Entry 6GAN (X-ray diffraction, 1.60 A resolution); this record covers chains S and L of the 4 polymer chains in the assembly.

[Chain S]
Protein: Hydrogenase-2 small chain
Organism: Escherichia coli (strain K12)
Notes: EC 1.12.99.6
Reference sequence: P69741 (MBHT_ECOLI); residues 1-293 here correspond to UniProt positions 38-330 (UniProt number = residue number + 37)
Sequence (301 residues; row label = number of the first residue in the row):
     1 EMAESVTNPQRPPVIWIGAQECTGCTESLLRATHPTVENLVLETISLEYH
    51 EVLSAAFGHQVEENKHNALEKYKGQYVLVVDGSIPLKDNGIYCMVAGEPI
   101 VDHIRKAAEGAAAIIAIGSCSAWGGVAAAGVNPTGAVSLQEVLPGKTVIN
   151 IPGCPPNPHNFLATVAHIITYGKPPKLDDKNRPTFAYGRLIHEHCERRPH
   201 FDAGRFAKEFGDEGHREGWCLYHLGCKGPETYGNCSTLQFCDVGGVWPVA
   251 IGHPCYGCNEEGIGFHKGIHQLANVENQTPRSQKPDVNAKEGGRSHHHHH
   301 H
Not modelled in the structure: 1-9, 277-301
Sequence notes: expression tag (294-301)
Metal / ion sites: 4Fe-4S cluster Fe site 1: Cys22, Cys25, Cys120, Cys154; 4Fe-4S cluster Fe site 2: His192, Cys195, Cys220, Cys226; 3Fe-4S cluster Fe: Cys235, Cys255, Cys258
Small-molecule neighbours:
  - 3Fe-4S cluster (F3S): Ile191, Thr231, Cys235, Phe240, Trp247, Pro248, Cys255, Tyr256, Gly257, Cys258, Asn259
  - 4Fe-4S cluster (SF4), molecule 1: Glu21, Cys22, Gly24, Cys25, Gly82, Gly118, Ser119, Cys120, Val126, Gly153, Cys154, Pro155
  - 4Fe-4S cluster (SF4), molecule 2: Ile191, His192, Cys195, Arg197, Arg198, Phe201, Cys220, Leu221, Tyr222, Cys226, Gly228, Pro229, Val249
Curated features (UniProtKB/Swiss-Prot):
  - binding site ([4Fe-4S] cluster): Cys22, Cys25, Cys120, Cys154, His192, Cys195, Cys220, Cys226
  - binding site ([3Fe-4S] cluster): Cys235, Cys255, Cys258

[Chain L]
Protein: Hydrogenase-2 large chain
Organism: Escherichia coli (strain K12)
Notes: EC 1.12.99.6
Reference sequence: P0ACE0 (MBHM_ECOLI); residues 1-567 here = UniProt positions 1-567
Sequence (567 residues; numbered 1 to 567; the number before each row is that of its first residue):
     1 MSQRITIDPVTRIQGHLRIDCEIENGVVSKAWASGTMWRGMEEIVKNRDP
    51 RDAWMIVQRICGVCTTTHALSSVRAAESALNIDVPVNAQYIRNIILAAHT
   101 THDHIVHFYQLSALDWVDITSALQADPTKASEMLKGVSTWHLNSPEEFTK
   151 VQNKIKDLVASGQLGIFANGYWGHPAMKLPPEVNLIAVAHYLQALECQRD
   201 ANRVVALLGGKTPHIQNLAVGGVANPINLDGLGVLNLERLMYIKSFIDKL
   251 SDFVEQVYKVDTAVIAAFYPEWLTRGKGAVNYLSVPEFPTDSKNGSFLFP
   301 GGYIENADLSSYRPITSHSDEYLIKGIQESAKHSWYKDEAPQAPWEGTTI
   351 PAYDGWSDDGKYSWVKSPTFYGKTVEVGPLANMLVKLAAGRESTQNKLNE
   401 IVAIYQKLTGNTLEVAQLHSTLGRIIGRTVHCCELQDILQNQYSALITNI
   451 GKGDHTTFVKPNIPATGEFKGVGFLEAPRGMLSHWMVIKDGIISNYQAVV
   501 PSTWNSGPRNFNDDVGPYEQSLVGTPVADPNKPLEVVRTIHSFDPCMACA
   551 VHVVDADGNEVVSVKVL
Not modelled in the structure: 1, 553-567
Sequence notes: variant Gln14 (Glu in P0ACE0)
Metal / ion sites: Mg2+: Glu42, Ala498; Ni2+: Cys61, Cys64, Cys546, Cys549; carbonmonoxide-(dicyano) iron Fe: Cys64, Cys549
Small-molecule neighbours: carbonmonoxide-(dicyano) iron (FCO): Cys64, Thr67, His68, Ala477, Pro478, Arg479, Leu482, Val500, Pro501, Ser502, Cys546, Cys549
Curated features (UniProtKB/Swiss-Prot):
  - binding site (Ni(2+)): Cys61, Cys64, Cys546, Cys549
  - site: His552, Val553 (Cleavage)

[Chain S / chain L interface]
Residue-residue contacts (178):
  Gln10(S) with Ser161(L), hydrogen bond (side chain-backbone); Gln163(L)
  Arg11(S) with Leu158(L); Ser161(L), hydrogen bond; Gln163(L), hydrogen bond (backbone-side chain)
  Gly18(S) with His16(L), hydrogen bond (backbone-side chain)
  Ala19(S) with His16(L), hydrogen bond (backbone-side chain); Met37(L)
  Gln20(S) with Met37(L); Trp38(L), hydrogen bond (side chain-backbone); Arg39(L)
  Glu21(S) with Gln14(L); His16(L), salt bridge; Met37(L)
  Cys22(S) with Gln14(L); Arg39(L); Arg59(L); Ile60(L); Cys61(L); Gly62(L), hydrogen bond (backbone-backbone); Val63(L); His214(L), hydrogen bond
  Thr23(S) with Gln14(L), hydrogen bond; Val63(L)
  Gly24(S) with Gly62(L); Pro213(L)
  Glu27(S) with Gly62(L); Val63(L); His102(L), salt bridge; Pro213(L)
  Ser28(S) with Pro213(L)
  Leu30(S) with Val106(L), hydrophobic; Gln198(L), hydrogen bond (backbone-side chain); Arg199(L)
  Arg31(S) with His102(L); Asn202(L), hydrogen bond; Thr212(L), hydrogen bond; Pro213(L)
  Ala32(S) with Arg199(L)
  Thr33(S) with Arg203(L)
  Thr36(S) with Arg199(L)
  Val37(S) with Leu195(L), hydrophobic
  Glu38(S) with Leu195(L); Arg199(L), salt bridge
  Leu42(S) with Leu158(L), hydrophobic
  Ser46(S) with Gln163(L)
  Leu47(S) with Gly165(L); Ile166(L), hydrogen bond (backbone-backbone)
  Glu51(S) with Pro9(L); Thr11(L); Arg12(L), hydrogen bond (backbone-backbone)
  Val52(S) with Arg12(L); Leu111(L)
  Leu53(S) with Arg12(L)
  Ser54(S) with Thr11(L), hydrogen bond (backbone-side chain); Arg12(L), hydrogen bond (backbone-side chain); Ile166(L)
  Ala55(S) with Arg12(L), hydrogen bond (backbone-side chain); Leu114(L), hydrophobic; Ile166(L), hydrogen bond (backbone-backbone); Tyr171(L); Trp172(L), hydrophobic
  Ala56(S) with Thr11(L), hydrogen bond (backbone-side chain); Ala168(L); Asn169(L); Tyr171(L), hydrophobic
  Phe57(S) with Ile7(L), hydrophobic; Pro9(L); Thr11(L); Tyr171(L), hydrogen bond (backbone-side chain); Pro533(L); Leu534(L); Val537(L), hydrophobic
  Gly58(S) with Asp8(L); Pro9(L), hydrogen bond (backbone-backbone)
  His59(S) with Thr6(L), hydrogen bond (side chain-backbone)
  Gln60(S) with Asn169(L), hydrogen bond (backbone-side chain); Tyr171(L), hydrogen bond; Asn531(L), hydrogen bond (side chain-backbone); Lys532(L)
  Val61(S) with Pro9(L), hydrophobic; Thr11(L)
  Glu62(S) with Pro9(L)
  Glu63(S) with Asn169(L), hydrogen bond
  Asn64(S) with Ala168(L), hydrogen bond (side chain-backbone); Asn169(L), hydrogen bond
  Tyr72(S) with Gln163(L), hydrogen bond
  Ile91(S) with Tyr353(L), hydrophobic
  Tyr92(S) with Thr36(L); Met37(L); Trp38(L), hydrogen bond (backbone-backbone); Trp364(L), hydrophobic
  Cys93(S) with His16(L); Thr36(L); Met37(L), hydrophobic
  Met94(S) with Thr36(L), hydrogen bond (backbone-side chain)
  Val95(S) with Asp8(L); His16(L)
  Ala96(S) with Asp8(L), hydrogen bond (backbone-side chain)
  Gly97(S) with Asp8(L)
  Val126(S) with Ile44(L); Ile56(L), hydrophobic; Arg59(L)
  Ala127(S) with Ile44(L)
  Ala129(S) with Ile44(L); Arg48(L)
  Gly130(S) with Arg48(L)
  Val131(S) with Glu43(L)
  Pro133(S) with Trp38(L), hydrophobic; Arg39(L); Gly40(L); Ile44(L)
  Thr134(S) with Trp38(L); Arg39(L)
  Cys154(S) with Arg59(L), hydrogen bond (backbone-side chain); Lys211(L); His214(L)
  Pro155(S) with Pro213(L); His214(L)
  Arg197(S) with Gly233(L), hydrogen bond (side chain-backbone)
  Glu209(S) with Lys460(L), salt bridge
  Phe210(S) with Ala219(L), hydrophobic; Val223(L); Ala224(L), hydrophobic; Phe458(L)
  Gly211(S) with Thr457(L)
  His215(S) with Ala224(L), hydrogen bond (side chain-backbone); Pro226(L); Val234(L)
  Arg216(S) with Pro226(L); Ile227(L), hydrogen bond (side chain-backbone); Asn228(L), hydrogen bond (backbone-side chain); Val234(L); His455(L)
  Glu217(S) with Asn228(L), hydrogen bond; Leu232(L)
  Gly218(S) with Val234(L)
  Phe240(S) with Lys211(L)
  Cys241(S) with Ala206(L), hydrophobic; Thr212(L)
  Val243(S) with Arg203(L); Tyr242(L), hydrogen bond (backbone-side chain)
  Gly244(S) with Arg239(L), hydrogen bond (backbone-side chain)
  Val246(S) with Ala206(L); Leu207(L), hydrophobic; Gly210(L); Lys211(L)
  Trp247(S) with Gly210(L), hydrogen bond (backbone-backbone)
  Pro248(S) with Gly210(L); Lys211(L); Gln216(L)
  Ala250(S) with Gly233(L)
  Ile251(S) with Leu207(L); Leu208(L); Gly210(L); Asn217(L); Ala224(L); Asn225(L); Pro226(L)
  Gly252(S) with Ala224(L)
  His253(S) with Trp54(L); Gln216(L); Leu218(L); Ala224(L)
  Pro254(S) with Gln216(L), hydrogen bond (backbone-side chain)
  Cys255(S) with Gln216(L)
  Tyr256(S) with Met55(L), hydrophobic; Ile56(L); Gln216(L)
  Phe265(S) with Arg48(L), hydrogen bond (backbone-side chain); Met55(L); Arg59(L)
  Gly268(S) with Asp52(L)
  Ile269(S) with Arg51(L); Asp52(L), hydrogen bond (backbone-side chain); Trp54(L); Met55(L), hydrophobic
  His270(S) with Arg51(L)
Interface residues without a listed pair, chain S (84 interface residues in all): Glu43, Glu48, Tyr49, Lys71, Gly245, His266
Interface residues without a listed pair, chain L (94 interface residues in all): Ile13, Gly15, Met41, Thr65, Gln110, Lys154, Gly162, Phe167, Gly170, Leu192, Glu196, Gly209, Gly231, Phe246, Pro351, Ala548

[In short]
The interface between chain S and chain L involves 84 residues on one side and 94 on the other; the contacts
include 44 hydrogen bonds and 4 salt bridges. Polar contacts include Glu21(S)-His16(L), Glu27(S)-His102(L) and
Glu38(S)-Arg199(L). Ligands of chain S: 4Fe-4S cluster and 3Fe-4S cluster.
Chain S is Hydrogenase-2 small chain and chain L is Hydrogenase-2 large chain, both from Escherichia coli
(strain K12); the structure, Structure of fully reduced Hydrogenase (Hyd-2) variant E14Q, was determined by
X-ray diffraction, deposited together with 5LRY, 6FPI, 6FPO, 6FPW, 6G7R, 6GAL and 6GAM.
